PDB entry 3RI8 | X-ray diffraction, 2.00 A resolution | chain A

Chain A:
Protein: Endo-1,4-beta-xylanase 3
Organism: Aspergillus kawachii
Notes: EC 3.2.1.8
UniProtKB: P33557 (XYN3_ASPKA); residues 1-184 here correspond to UniProt positions 28-211 (UniProt number = residue number + 27)
Sequence (185 residues; each row starts with the number of its first residue; numbering starts at 0):
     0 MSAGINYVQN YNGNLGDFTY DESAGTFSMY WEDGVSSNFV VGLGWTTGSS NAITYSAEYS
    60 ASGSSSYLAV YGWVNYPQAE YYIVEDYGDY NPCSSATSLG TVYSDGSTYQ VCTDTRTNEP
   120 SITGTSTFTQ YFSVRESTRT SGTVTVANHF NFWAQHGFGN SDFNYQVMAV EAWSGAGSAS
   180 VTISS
Unresolved in the structure: 0-1, 184
Cystine bridges: C92-C111
Sequence notes: expression tag (0); engineered mutation N37 (Asp64 in P33557)
Swiss-Prot annotation at these positions:
  - active site: E79 (Nucleophile), E170 (Proton donor)

Overview:
UniProt lists active-site residues E79 and E170.
Chain A is Endo-1,4-beta-xylanase 3 (Aspergillus kawachii); the structure, Xylanase C from Aspergillus
kawachii D37N mutant, was determined by X-ray diffraction together with 3RI9 from the same study.
